6FOC - chains A and G of the 8 polymer chains in the assembly; structure by X-ray diffraction, 4.00 A resolution.

== Chain A ==
Name: ATP synthase subunit alpha
Source organism: Mycolicibacterium smegmatis MC2 155
Notes: EC 3.6.3.14
UniProt: A0R202 (ATPA_MYCS2); residues 1-511 here = UniProt positions 1-511
Sequence (548 residues; each row starts with the number of its first residue; note: 1000 numbers in that range are skipped by the numbering (no residue carries them; nothing is unmodelled there); X marks 11 residues of unknown identity (built as UNK)):
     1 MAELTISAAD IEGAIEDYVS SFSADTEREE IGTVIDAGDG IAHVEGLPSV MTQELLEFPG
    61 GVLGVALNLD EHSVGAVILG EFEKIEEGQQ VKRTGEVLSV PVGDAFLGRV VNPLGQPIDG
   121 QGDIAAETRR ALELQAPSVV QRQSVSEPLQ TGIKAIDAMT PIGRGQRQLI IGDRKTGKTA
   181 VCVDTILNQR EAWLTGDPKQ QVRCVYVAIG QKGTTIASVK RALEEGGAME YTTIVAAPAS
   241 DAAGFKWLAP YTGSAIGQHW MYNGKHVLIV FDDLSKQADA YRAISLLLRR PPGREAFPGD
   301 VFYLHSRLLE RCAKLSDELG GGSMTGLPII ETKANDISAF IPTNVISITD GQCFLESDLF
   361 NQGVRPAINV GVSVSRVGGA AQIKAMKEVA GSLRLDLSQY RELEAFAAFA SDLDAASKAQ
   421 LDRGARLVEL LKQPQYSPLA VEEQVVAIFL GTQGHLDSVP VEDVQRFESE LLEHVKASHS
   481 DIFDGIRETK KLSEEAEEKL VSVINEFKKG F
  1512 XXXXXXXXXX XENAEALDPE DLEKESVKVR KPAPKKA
Unresolved in the structure: 1-30, 191-201, 1523-1548
Ion coordination: Mg2+: Thr179 (together with ADP)
Small-molecule neighbours: ADP (adenosine-5'-diphosphate): Asp173, Arg174, Lys175, Thr176, Gly177, Lys178, Thr179, Ala180, Phe360, Arg365, Pro366, Gln433, Pro434, Gln435
Swiss-Prot annotation at these positions:
  - binding site (ATP): Gly172 to Thr179
  - site: Ser373 (Required for activity)
From the paper describing this entry:
  - Mg2+ coordination: Thr179

== Chain G ==
Name: ATP synthase gamma chain
Source organism: Mycolicibacterium smegmatis MC2 155
UniProt: A0R201 (ATPG_MYCS2); residue numbers follow UniProt; this construct covers 1-307
Sequence (307 residues; numbered 1 to 307; the number before each row is that of its first residue):
     1 MAATLRELRG RIRSAGSIKK ITKAQELIAT SRIAKAQARV EAARPYAAEI TNMLTELAGA
    61 SALDHPLLVE RKQPKRAGVL VVSSDRGLCG AYNANVLRRA EELFSLLRDE GKDPVLYVVG
   121 RKALGYFSFR QRTVVESWTG FSERPTYENA REIADTLVNA FMAGADDEGD DAGADGILGV
   181 DELHIVFTEF RSMLSQTAVA RRAAPMEVEY VGEVETGPRT LYSFEPDPET LFDALLPRYI
   241 ATRVYAALLE AAASESASRR RAMKSATDNA DDLIKALTLA ANRERQAQIT QEISEIVGGA
   301 NALAGSK
Unresolved in the structure: 1-3, 58-83, 109-118, 130-138, 164-187, 199-237, 305-307
From the paper describing this entry:
  - conformationally variable residues (domain motion): Thr22 to Ile33

== Chain A / chain G interface ==
Residue-residue contacts (14; chain A residue first):
  Arg289(A) - Leu303(G)
  Pro292(A) - Ile296(G)  hydrophobic
  Gly293(A) - Ile293(G)
  Arg294(A) - Ile289(G)
  Arg294(A) - Ile293(G)
  Ala296(A) - Ile296(G)  hydrophobic
  Asp358(A) - Arg13(G)  salt bridge
  Phe406(A) - Ala24(G)  hydrophobic
  Phe406(A) - Leu27(G)  hydrophobic
  Phe409(A) - Gln25(G)
  Phe409(A) - Ile28(G)  hydrophobic
  Asp412(A) - Ile28(G)
  Asp412(A) - Ser31(G)  hydrogen bond (backbone-side chain)
  Asp412(A) - Arg32(G)  salt bridge
Also at the interface, not in a pair above, chain A (12 interface residues in all): Glu295, Ser338, Ala405
Also at the interface, not in a pair above, chain G (14 interface residues in all): Lys20, Arg285, Val297

== In short ==
12 residues of chain A and 14 residues of chain G are in contact, with 1 hydrogen bond and 2 salt bridges.
Polar contacts include Asp358(A)-Arg13(G), Asp412(A)-Arg32(G) and Asp412(A)-Ser31(G). Bound to chain A: ADP.
From UniProt: 8 ATP-binding residues on chain A. The paper reports Mg2+ coordination by Thr179(A);
conformational variability at Thr22(G).
Chain A is ATP synthase subunit alpha and chain G is ATP synthase gamma chain, both from Mycolicibacterium
smegmatis MC2 155; the structure, F1-ATPase from Mycobacterium smegmatis, was determined by X-ray diffraction.
